7FIZ - chains E and F of the 7 polymer chains in the assembly; structure by electron microscopy, 3.28 A resolution.

[Chain E (and F)]
Protein: Lon protease
From: Meiothermus taiwanensis
Notes: EC 3.4.21.53; chain F of this document is another copy of the same molecule, construct and numbering; everything in this record applies to it too
Reference sequence: A0A059VAZ3 (A0A059VAZ3_9DEIN); numbering as in UniProt (aligned over 1-793)
Amino-acid sequence (806 residues; row label = number of the first residue in the row):
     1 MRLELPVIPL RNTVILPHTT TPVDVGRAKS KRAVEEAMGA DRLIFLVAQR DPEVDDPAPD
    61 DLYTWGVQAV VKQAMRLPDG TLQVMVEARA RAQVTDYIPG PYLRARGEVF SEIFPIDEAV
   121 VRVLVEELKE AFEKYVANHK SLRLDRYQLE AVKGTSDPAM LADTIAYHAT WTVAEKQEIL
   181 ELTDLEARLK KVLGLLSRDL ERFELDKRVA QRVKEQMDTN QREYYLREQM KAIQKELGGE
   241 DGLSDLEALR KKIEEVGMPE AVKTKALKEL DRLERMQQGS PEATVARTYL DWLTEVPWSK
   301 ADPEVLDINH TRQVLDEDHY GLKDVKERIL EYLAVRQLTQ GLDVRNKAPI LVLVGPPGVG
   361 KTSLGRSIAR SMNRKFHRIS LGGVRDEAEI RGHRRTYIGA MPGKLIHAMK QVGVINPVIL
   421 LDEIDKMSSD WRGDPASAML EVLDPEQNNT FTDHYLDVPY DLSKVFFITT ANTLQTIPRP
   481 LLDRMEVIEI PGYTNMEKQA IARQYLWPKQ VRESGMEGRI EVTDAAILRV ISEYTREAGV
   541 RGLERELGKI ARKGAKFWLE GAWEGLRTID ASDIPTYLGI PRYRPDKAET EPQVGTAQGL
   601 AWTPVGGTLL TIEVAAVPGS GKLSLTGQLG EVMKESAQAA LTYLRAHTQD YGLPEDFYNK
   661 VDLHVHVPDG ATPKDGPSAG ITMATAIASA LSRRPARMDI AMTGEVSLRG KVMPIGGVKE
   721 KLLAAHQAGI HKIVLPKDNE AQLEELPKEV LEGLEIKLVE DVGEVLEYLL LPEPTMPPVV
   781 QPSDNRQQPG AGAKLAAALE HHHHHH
Not modelled in the structure: 1, 781-806
Construct notes: expression tag (794-806)
What the authors report for this chain:
  - catalytic residues: S678 (citing earlier work)

[Chain E / chain F interface]
Pairs across the interface - 67 pairs, chain E then chain F:
  L226(E) - E236(F)
  Q229(E) - I233(F)
  M230(E) - I233(F)
  M230(E) - R275(F)
  M230(E) - M276(F)  hydrophobic
  I233(E) - L226(F)
  I233(E) - M230(F)  hydrophobic
  Q234(E) - D271(F)
  Q234(E) - E274(F)  hydrogen bond (side chain-backbone)
  Q234(E) - R275(F)  hydrogen bond (backbone-side chain)
  K235(E) - R275(F)
  E236(E) - L226(F)
  L237(E) - L226(F)  hydrophobic
  L237(E) - R227(F)
  L237(E) - D271(F)
  L237(E) - E274(F)
  G238(E) - R275(F)
  G239(E) - R275(F)
  D241(E) - K268(F)  salt bridge
  L243(E) - K268(F)
  L243(E) - R272(F)  hydrogen bond (backbone-side chain)
  T284(E) - Y397(F)
  R287(E) - R394(F)
  D291(E) - R394(F)  salt bridge
  S380(E) - P480(F)
  H393(E) - W431(F)  hydrogen bond (side chain-backbone)
  I398(E) - R432(F)
  G399(E) - R432(F)
  M401(E) - G433(F)
  R512(E) - R345(F)  hydrogen bond (backbone-side chain)
  E513(E) - R345(F)
  E513(E) - K347(F)
  G515(E) - T339(F)
  R545(E) - E486(F)  salt bridge
  K553(E) - E331(F)
  A555(E) - L338(F)  hydrophobic
  K556(E) - E327(F)
  K556(E) - E331(F)  salt bridge
  L559(E) - A334(F)  hydrophobic
  L559(E) - L338(F)  hydrophobic
  G579(E) - E744(F)
  I580(E) - A741(F)
  I580(E) - E744(F)
  P581(E) - A741(F)
  P581(E) - Q742(F)
  R584(E) - D738(F)  hydrogen bond (side chain-backbone)
  R584(E) - A741(F)
  E589(E) - R709(F)  salt bridge
  Q593(E) - R709(F)
  T596(E) - R709(F)
  E613(E) - S707(F)
  E613(E) - L708(F)  hydrogen bond (side chain-backbone)
  E613(E) - R709(F)  salt bridge
  A615(E) - T642(F)
  A615(E) - L708(F)
  V617(E) - T642(F)
  P618(E) - R645(F)  hydrogen bond (backbone-side chain)
  G619(E) - Y658(F)
  S624(E) - Q638(F)
  T626(E) - E635(F)
  G627(E) - E635(F)  hydrogen bond (backbone-side chain)
  Q628(E) - E631(F)
  Q628(E) - E635(F)  hydrogen bond
  D662(E) - R645(F)  salt bridge
  H664(E) - T642(F)
  H664(E) - L708(F)
  H666(E) - L708(F)
Also at the interface, not in a pair above, chain E (67 interface residues in all): R222, K231, T288, R378, R385, A400, H407, S514, M516, R519, R552, L578, T611, V614, L625, V665, P668, D669, G670, A671
Also at the interface, not in a pair above, chain F (49 interface residues in all): Q229, Q277, V335, N346, S437, D483, V632, A639, A646, P677, M713

[Summary]
67 residues of chain E and 49 residues of chain F are in contact, with 10 hydrogen bonds and 7 salt bridges.
Among the polar pairs are D241(E)-K268(F), D291(E)-R394(F) and R545(E)-E486(F). From the paper: the catalytic
residue S678(E).
Both chains are Lon protease (Meiothermus taiwanensis). Entry 7FIZ (Processive cleavage of substrate at
individual proteolytic active sites of the Lon protease complex (conformation 3)) was determined by electron
microscopy (same publication as 7EV4, 7EV6, 7FID and 7FIE).
